1FQE - chain A; structure by X-ray diffraction, 1.80 A resolution.

== Chain A ==
Name: Serotransferrin
Organism: Homo sapiens
Notes: fragment: n-lobe
Reference sequence: P02787 (TRFE_HUMAN); residues 1-331 here correspond to UniProt positions 20-350 (UniProt number = residue number + 19)
Amino-acid sequence (331 residues; numbered 1 to 331; the number before each row is that of its first residue):
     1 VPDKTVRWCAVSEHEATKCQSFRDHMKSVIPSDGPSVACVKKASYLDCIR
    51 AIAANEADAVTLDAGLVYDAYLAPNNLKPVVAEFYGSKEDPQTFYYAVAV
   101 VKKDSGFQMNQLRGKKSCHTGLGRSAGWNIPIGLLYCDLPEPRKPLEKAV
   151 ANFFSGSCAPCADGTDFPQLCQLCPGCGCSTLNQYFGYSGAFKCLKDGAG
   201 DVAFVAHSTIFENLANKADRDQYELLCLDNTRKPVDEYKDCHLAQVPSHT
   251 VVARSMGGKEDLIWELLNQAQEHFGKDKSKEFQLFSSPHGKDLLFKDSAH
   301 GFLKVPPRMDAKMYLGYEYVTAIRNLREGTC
Unresolved in the structure: 1-2
Sequence notes: engineered mutation Ala206 (Lys225 in P02787)
Disulfides: Cys9-Cys48, Cys19-Cys39, Cys118-Cys194, Cys137-Cys331, Cys158-Cys174, Cys161-Cys179, Cys171-Cys177, Cys227-Cys241
Bound ions: Fe ion: Asp63, Tyr95, Tyr188, His249 (together with carbonate ion); K+: Ala151, Asn152, Phe154, Gln169
Residues lining bound ligands: carbonate ion (CO3): Asp63, Tyr95, Thr120, Arg124, Ser125, Ala126, Gly127, Tyr188, His249

== In short ==
Ligands of chain A: carbonate ion. Asp63, Tyr95, Tyr188 and His249 coordinate a Fe ion ion. The K+ site is
built by Ala151, Asn152, Phe154 and Gln169.
Chain A is Serotransferrin (Homo sapiens); the structure, Crystal structures of mutant (K206A) that abolish
the dilysine interaction in the N-lobe of human transferrin, was determined by X-ray diffraction together with
1FQF from the same study.
